Entry 7QN9 (electron microscopy, 2.90 A resolution); this record covers chains A and B of the 7 polymer chains in the assembly.

Chain A:
Name: Gamma-aminobutyric acid receptor subunit alpha-4
From: Homo sapiens
Reference sequence: P48169 (GBRA4_HUMAN); residue numbers follow UniProt; this construct covers 1-554
Amino-acid sequence (554 residues; numbered 1 to 554; the number before each row is that of its first residue):
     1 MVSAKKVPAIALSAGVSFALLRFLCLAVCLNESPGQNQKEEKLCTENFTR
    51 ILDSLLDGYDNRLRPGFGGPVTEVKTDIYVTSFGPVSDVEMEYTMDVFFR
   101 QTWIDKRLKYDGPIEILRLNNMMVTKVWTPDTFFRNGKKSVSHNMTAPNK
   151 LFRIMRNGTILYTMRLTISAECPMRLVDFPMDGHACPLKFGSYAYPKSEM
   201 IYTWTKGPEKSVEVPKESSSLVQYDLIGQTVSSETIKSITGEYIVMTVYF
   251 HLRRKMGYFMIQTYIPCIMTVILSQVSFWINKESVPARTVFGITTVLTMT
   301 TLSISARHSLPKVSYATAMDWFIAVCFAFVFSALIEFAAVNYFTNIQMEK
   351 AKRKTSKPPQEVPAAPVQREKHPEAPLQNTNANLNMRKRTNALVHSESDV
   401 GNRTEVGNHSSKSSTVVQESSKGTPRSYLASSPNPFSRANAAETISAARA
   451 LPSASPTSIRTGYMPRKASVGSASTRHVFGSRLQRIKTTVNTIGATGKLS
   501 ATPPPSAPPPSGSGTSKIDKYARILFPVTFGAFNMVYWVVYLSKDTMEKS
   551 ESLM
Not modelled in the structure: 1-45, 349-514, 545-554
Cystine bridges: Cys172-Cys186
Covalently attached groups: N-acetylglucosamine (NAG) linked to Asn144, Asn157
Small-molecule neighbours: histamine (HSM): Phe98, Arg100, Leu151, Thr163
Swiss-Prot annotation at these positions:
  - binding site (4-aminobutanoate): Arg100, Thr163
  - glycosylation (N-linked (GlcNAc...) asparagine): Asn47, Asn144, Asn157
  - natural variant: Ser516 (S516R: In a breast cancer sample)
Reported in the primary citation:
  - specificity-determining residues: Arg135 (proposed by the authors, not directly observed)

Chain B:
Name: Gamma-aminobutyric acid receptor subunit beta-3
From: Homo sapiens
Reference sequence: P28472 (GBRB3_HUMAN); residues -24 to 448 here correspond to UniProt positions 1-473 (UniProt number = residue number + 25)
Amino-acid sequence (473 residues; each row starts with the number of its first residue; numbers below 1 keep their minus sign (Met-24 is residue -24)):
   -24 MWGLAGGRLFGIFSAPVLVAVVCCAQSVNDPGNMSFVKETVDKLLKGYDI
    26 RLRPDFGGPPVCVGMNIDIASIDMVSEVNMDYTLTMYFQQYWRDKRLAYS
    76 GIPLNLTLDNRVADQLWVPDTYFLNDKKSFVHGVTVKNRMIRLHPDGTVL
   126 YGLRITTTAACMMDLRRYPLDEQNCTLEIESYGYTTDDIEFYWRGGDKAV
   176 TGVERIELPQFSIVEHRLVSRNVVFATGAYPRLSLSFRLKRNIGYFILQT
   226 YMPSILITILSWVSFWINYDASAARVALGITTVLTMTTINTHLRETLPKI
   276 PYVKAIDMYLMGCFVFVFLALLEYAFVNYIFFGRGPQRQKKLAEKTAKAK
   326 NDRSKSESNRVDAHGNILLTSLEVHNEMNEVSGGIGDTRNSAISFDNSGI
   376 QYRKQSMPREGHGRFLGDRSLPHKKTHLRRRSSQLKIKIPDLTDVNAIDR
   426 WSRIVFPFTFSLFNLVYWLYYVN
Not modelled in the structure: -24 to 7, 310-418, 448
Cystine bridges: Cys136-Cys150
Covalently attached groups: N-acetylglucosamine (NAG) linked to Asn80; glycan linked to Asn149
Small-molecule neighbours:
  - histamine (HSM), molecule 1: Asp43, Tyr62, Gln64
  - histamine (HSM), molecule 2: Tyr97, Glu155, Ser156, Tyr157, Phe200, Thr202, Tyr205
  - hexadecane (R16): Ile218, Ile222, Ile230, Ile234, Trp237, Phe435, Ser436, Asn439, Trp443, Val447
Swiss-Prot annotation at these positions:
  - binding site (benzamidine): Asp95 to Tyr97, Glu155 to Tyr157, Phe200
  - binding site (4-aminobutanoate): Tyr97, Glu155, Tyr157, Thr202
  - binding site (histamine): Tyr97, Ser156, Tyr157, Thr202
  - glycosylation (N-linked (GlcNAc...) asparagine): Asn8, Asn80, Asn149

How chain A and chain B interact:
Residue-residue contacts (90; chain A residue first):
  Phe48(A) with Phe31(B), hydrophobic
  Thr49(A) with Asp24(B); Leu27(B)
  Leu52(A) with Arg26(B); Leu27(B), hydrophobic
  Asp53(A) with Arg26(B), salt bridge
  Leu56(A) with Arg26(B)
  Phe98(A) with Tyr97(B)
  Leu117(A) with Phe31(B), hydrophobic
  Arg118(A) with Phe31(B); Gly158(B); Tyr159(B); Thr160(B); Asp163(B), salt bridge
  Leu119(A) with Tyr159(B)
  Asn120(A) with Ile25(B); Arg26(B), hydrogen bond (backbone-backbone); Tyr159(B)
  Met122(A) with Ile25(B), hydrophobic
  Met123(A) with Arg26(B)
  Val141(A) with Lys103(B)
  His143(A) with Asp101(B), salt bridge; Lys102(B)
  Met145(A) with Thr96(B); Tyr97(B); Phe98(B), hydrophobic; Ser104(B); Phe105(B), hydrophobic; Val106(B); Ile130(B), hydrophobic
  Thr146(A) with Thr96(B), hydrogen bond (backbone-backbone); Leu128(B); Ile130(B)
  Ala147(A) with Thr96(B)
  Asn149(A) with Tyr97(B); Tyr157(B), hydrogen bond (backbone-side chain)
  Lys150(A) with Tyr157(B)
  Leu151(A) with Tyr157(B); Gly158(B); Tyr205(B)
  Arg153(A) with Gly158(B), hydrogen bond (side chain-backbone); Thr160(B); Thr202(B), hydrogen bond (side chain-backbone); Tyr205(B), hydrogen bond
  Leu161(A) with Thr202(B)
  Thr163(A) with Tyr157(B), hydrogen bond
  Met164(A) with Tyr157(B), hydrogen bond (backbone-side chain)
  Arg165(A) with Tyr97(B); Phe98(B), hydrogen bond (side chain-backbone); Leu99(B), hydrogen bond (side chain-backbone); Asp101(B), salt bridge; Tyr157(B), hydrogen bond (backbone-side chain)
  Ser220(A) with Met137(B)
  Val222(A) with Lys274(B); Ile275(B), hydrophobic; Pro276(B)
  Gln223(A) with Lys274(B)
  Lys255(A) with Pro276(B)
  Gly257(A) with Pro276(B)
  Tyr258(A) with Ile275(B); Pro276(B)
  Ile261(A) with Val278(B), hydrophobic
  Gln262(A) with Arg269(B)
  Met269(A) with Phe289(B), hydrophobic; Phe293(B)
  Leu273(A) with Ile255(B), hydrophobic; Val258(B), hydrophobic; Phe293(B), hydrophobic; Leu296(B), hydrophobic
  Val276(A) with Leu297(B), hydrophobic; Ala300(B), hydrophobic
  Trp279(A) with Asn303(B); Tyr304(B), hydrophobic
  Ile280(A) with Asn303(B)
  Asn281(A) with Asn303(B); Phe307(B)
  Ser284(A) with Ser247(B)
  Ala287(A) with Ser247(B); Ala248(B), hydrophobic; Val251(B)
  Phe291(A) with Val251(B), hydrophobic; Leu296(B), hydrophobic
  Thr294(A) with Ile255(B)
  Thr295(A) with Ile255(B)
  Leu297(A) with Leu259(B), hydrophobic
  Thr298(A) with Leu259(B); Thr262(B)
  Ser305(A) with Thr266(B)
  Ser309(A) with Lys274(B), hydrogen bond (backbone-side chain)
  Arg523(A) with Tyr304(B)
Also at the interface, not in a pair above, chain A (58 interface residues in all): Tyr79, Asp96, Arg100, Lys206, Ile272, Pro286, Val290, Thr301, Leu302
Also at the interface, not in a pair above, chain B (56 interface residues in all): Phe63, Gln65, Pro94, Asp95, Asn100, Asp162, Phe200, Ala201, Ala252, Met286

Summary:
The interface between chain A and chain B involves 58 residues on one side and 56 on the other, with 12
hydrogen bonds and 4 salt bridges. Among the polar pairs are Asp53(A)-Arg26(B), Arg118(A)-Asp163(B) and
His143(A)-Asp101(B). One histamine molecule is bound between chain A and chain B. The paper reports the
specificity determinant Arg135(A).
Here chain A is Gamma-aminobutyric acid receptor subunit alpha-4 and chain B is Gamma-aminobutyric acid
receptor subunit beta-3, both from Homo sapiens. Entry 7QN9 (Cryo-EM structure of human full-length
extrasynaptic alpha4beta3delta GABA(A)R in complex with GABA, histamine and nanobody Nb25 ...) was determined
by electron microscopy (same publication as 7QN5, 7QN6, 7QN7, 7QN8, 7QNA, 7QNB and 3 further entries).
